PDB entry 5BO5 | X-ray diffraction, 2.81 A resolution | chain A

# Chain A
Protein: NEQ263
From: Nanoarchaeum equitans Kin4-M
UniProt: Q74MS5 (Q74MS5_NANEQ); residues 1-416 here = UniProt positions 1-416
Amino-acid sequence (416 residues; row label = number of the first residue in the row):
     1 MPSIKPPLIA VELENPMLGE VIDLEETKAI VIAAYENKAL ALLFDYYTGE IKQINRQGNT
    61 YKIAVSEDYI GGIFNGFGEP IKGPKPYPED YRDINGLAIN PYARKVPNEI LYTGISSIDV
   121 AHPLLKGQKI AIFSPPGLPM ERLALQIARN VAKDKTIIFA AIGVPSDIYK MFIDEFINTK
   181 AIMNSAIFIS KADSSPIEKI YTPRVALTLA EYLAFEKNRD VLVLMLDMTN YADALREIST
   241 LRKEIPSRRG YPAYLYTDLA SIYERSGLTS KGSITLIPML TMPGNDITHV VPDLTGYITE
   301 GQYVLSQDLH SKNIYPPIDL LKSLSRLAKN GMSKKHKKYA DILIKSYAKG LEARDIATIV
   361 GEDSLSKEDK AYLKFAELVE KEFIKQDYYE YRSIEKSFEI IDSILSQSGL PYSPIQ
Disordered / not traced: 1-4, 26, 50-53, 98-102, 412-416
Ligand contacts: Mg2+ (MG): Pro135, Pro136, Gly137, Leu138, Glu141, Thr281
What the authors report for this chain:
  - catalytic residues: Arg326 (by similarity / conservation)

# Overview
Chain A binds Mg2+. From the paper: the catalytic residue Arg326.
Chain A is NEQ263 (Nanoarchaeum equitans Kin4-M); the structure, Structure of a unique ATP synthase subunit
NeqB from Nanoarcheaum equitans, was determined by X-ray diffraction (same publication as 5BN3, 5BN4 and
5BN5).
